8TM0 - chains A and C; structure by X-ray diffraction, 3.83 A resolution.

[Chain A]
Molecule: NKG2-D type II integral membrane protein
Source organism: Homo sapiens
UniProtKB: P26718 (NKG2D_HUMAN); the construct has insertions or renumbered stretches relative to UniProt, so the offset changes along the chain: 3-135 = UniProt 84-216; 136-264 = UniProt 88-216
Amino-acid sequence (264 residues; numbered 1 to 264; the number before each row is that of its first residue):
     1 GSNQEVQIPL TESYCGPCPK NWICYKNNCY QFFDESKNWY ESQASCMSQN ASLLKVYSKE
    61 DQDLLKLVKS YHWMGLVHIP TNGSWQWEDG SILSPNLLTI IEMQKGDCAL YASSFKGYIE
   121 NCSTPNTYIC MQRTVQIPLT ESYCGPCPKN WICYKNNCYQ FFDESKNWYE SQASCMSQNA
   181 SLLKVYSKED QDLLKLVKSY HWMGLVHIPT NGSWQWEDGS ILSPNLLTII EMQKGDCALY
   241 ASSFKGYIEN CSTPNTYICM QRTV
Disordered / not traced: 1-10, 264
Differences from the reference sequence: expression tag (1-2)
Swiss-Prot annotation at these positions:
  - glycosylation (N-linked (GlcNAc...) asparagine): Asn50, Asn82, Asn121, Asn179, Asn211, Asn250
Disulfides: Cys15-Cys24, Cys18-Cys29, Cys46-Cys130, Cys108-Cys122, Cys144-Cys153, Cys147-Cys158, Cys175-Cys259, Cys237-Cys251

[Chain C]
Molecule: MHC class I polypeptide-related sequence A
Source organism: Homo sapiens
UniProtKB: Q29983 (MICA_HUMAN); residues 1-182 here correspond to UniProt positions 24-205 (UniProt number = residue number + 23)
Amino-acid sequence (188 residues; row label = number of the first residue in the row):
     1 EPHSLRYNLT VLSWDGSVQS GFLTEVHLDG QPFLRCDRQK CRAKPQGQWA EDVLGNKTWD
    61 RETRDLTGWG KDLRMTLAHI KDQKEGLHSL QEIRVCEIHE DNSTRSSQHF YYDGELFLSQ
   121 NLETLEWTMP QSSRAQTLAM NVRNFLKEDA METDTHYHAM RADCLSELRR YLKSGVVLRR
   181 TVHHHHHH
Disordered / not traced: 44-55, 176-188
Differences from the reference sequence: conflict Trp69 (Asn92 in Q29983), Leu125 (Lys148 in Q29983), Glu152 (Lys175 in Q29983), Asp154 (Lys177 in Q29983), Arg161 (His184 in Q29983), Ser166 (Gln189 in Q29983); expression tag (183-188)
Swiss-Prot annotation at these positions:
  - glycosylation (N-linked (GlcNAc...) asparagine): Asn8, Asn56
Disulfides: Cys36-Cys41, Cys96-Cys164

[How chain A and chain C interact]
Contacting residue pairs (40):
  Lys69(A) with Asp149(C); Ala150(C), hydrogen bond (side chain-backbone); Met151(C)
  Tyr71(A) with Thr155(C); His156(C), hydrogen bond; Ala159(C)
  Ile101(A) with Ala162(C), hydrophobic; Asp163(C)
  Glu102(A) with Ala162(C)
  Met103(A) with Thr155(C); His158(C); Ala159(C), hydrogen bond (side chain-backbone); Ala162(C), hydrophobic
  Gln104(A) with His158(C)
  Leu110(A) with Thr155(C)
  Lys116(A) with Asp65(C), salt bridge
  Tyr118(A) with Ala159(C), hydrophobic; Asp163(C), hydrogen bond
  Asn126(A) with Thr155(C), hydrogen bond
  Tyr200(A) with Lys71(C); Arg74(C), hydrogen bond; Met75(C), hydrophobic
  Met232(A) with Gly16(C); Ser17(C); Val18(C), hydrogen bond (backbone-backbone); Arg74(C); Met75(C), hydrophobic; Ala78(C), hydrophobic
  Gln233(A) with Ser17(C); Val18(C); Gln19(C); Ser20(C)
  Lys234(A) with Asp15(C), hydrogen bond (side chain-backbone); Ser17(C), hydrogen bond (backbone-side chain)
  Ser242(A) with Met151(C)
  Ser243(A) with Met151(C)
  Lys245(A) with Asp149(C), salt bridge
  Tyr247(A) with Met75(C), hydrophobic; Phe145(C)
  Glu249(A) with Arg74(C), salt bridge
Also at the interface, not in a pair above, chain A (25 interface residues in all): Glu120, Ser199, Ile230, Glu231, Ala241, Thr253
Also at the interface, not in a pair above, chain C (24 interface residues in all): Trp14, Arg161, Ser166

[Overview]
25 residues of chain A face 24 of chain C across their interface; the contacts include 9 hydrogen bonds and 3
salt bridges. Polar contacts include Lys116(A)-Asp65(C), Lys245(A)-Asp149(C) and Glu249(A)-Arg74(C).
Here chain A is NKG2-D type II integral membrane protein and chain C is MHC class I polypeptide-related
sequence A, both from Homo sapiens. Entry 8TM0 (Preclinical Characterization of Pan-NKG2D Ligand-Binding NKG2D
Receptor Decoys) was determined by X-ray diffraction (same publication as 8TLZ and 8TM2).
